PDB entry 1J5E | X-ray diffraction, 3.05 A resolution | chains A and M of the 21 polymer chains in the assembly

== Chain A ==
Molecule: 16S ribosomal RNA
Source organism: Thermus thermophilus
Sequence (1522 nucleotides; row label = number of the first residue in the row; note: 42 numbers in that range are skipped by the numbering (no residue carries them; nothing is unmodelled there); a row labelled like 190A-190L holds insertion residues (190A, then the next letters in order); numbering starts at 0):
     0 UUUGUUGGAG AGUUUGAUCC UGGCUCAGGG UGAACGCUGG CGGCGUGCCU AAGACAUGCA
    60 AGUCGUGCGG G
    73 CCGCGGGGUU UU
    88 ACUCCG
    95 UGGUC
   101 AGCGGCGGAC GGGUGAGUAA CGCGUGGGU
  129A G
   130 ACCUACCCGG AAGAGGGGGA CAACCCGGGG AAACUCGGGC UAAUCCCCCA UGUGGACCCG
   190 C
190A-190L CCCUUGGGGUGU
   191 GUCCAAAGGG CUUU
   216 GCCCGCUUCC GGAUGGGCCC GCGUCCCAUC AGCUAGUUGG UGGGGUAAUG GCCCACCAAG
   276 GCGACGACGG GUAGCCGGUC UGAGAGGAUG GCCGGCCACA GGGGCACUGA GACACGGGCC
   336 CCACUCCUAC GGGAGGCAGC AGUUAGGAAU CUUCCGCAAU GGGCGCAAGC CUGACGGAGC
   396 GACGCCGCUU GGAGGAAGAA GCCCUUCGGG GUGUAAACUC CUGAA
   442 CCCGGGACGA AACCCCCGAC GA
   474 GGGGACUGAC GGUACCGGG
   494 GUAAUAGCGC CGGCCAACUC CGUGCCAGCA GCCGCGGUAA UACGGAGGGC GCGAGCGUUA
   554 CCCGGAUUCA CUGGGCGUAA AGGGCGUGUA GGCGGCCUGG GGCGUCCCAU GUGAAAGACC
   614 ACGGCUCAAC CGUGGGGGAG CGUGGGAUAC GCUCAGGCUA GACGGUGGGA GAGGGUGGUG
   674 GAAUUCCCGG AGUAGCGGUG AAAUGCGCAG AUACCGGGAG GAACGCCGAU GGCGAAGGCA
   734 GCCACCUGGU CCACCCGUGA CGCUGAGGCG CGAAAGCGUG GGGAGCAAAC CGGAUUAGAU
   794 ACCCGGGUAG UCCACGCCCU AAACGAUGCG CGCUAGGUCU CUGGGUCU
   848 CCUGGGGGCC GAAGCUAACG CGUUAAGCGC GCCGCCUGGG GAGUACGGCC GCAAGGCUGA
   908 AACUCAAAGG AAUUGACGGG GGCCCGCACA AGCGGUGGAG CAUGUGGUUU AAUUCGAAGC
   968 AACGCGAAGA ACCUUACCAG GCCUUGACAU GCUAGG
 1003A G
  1004 AACCCGGGUG AAAGCCUGGG GUGCCCC
1030A-1030D GCGA
  1031 GGGGAGCCCU AGCACAGGUG CUGCAUGGCC GUCGUCAGCU CGUGCCGUGA GGUGUUGGGU
  1091 UAAGUCCCGC AACGAGCGCA ACCCCCGCCG UUAGUUGCCA GCGGUUCGGC CGGGCACUCU
  1151 AACGGGACUG CCCGCGAAA
  1171 GCGGGAGGAA GGAGGGGACG ACGUCUGGUC AGCAUGGCCC UUACGGCCUG GGCGACACAC
  1231 GUGCUACAAU GCCCACUACA AAGCGAUGCC ACCCGGCAAC GGGGAGCUAA UCGCAAAAAG
  1291 GUGGGCCCAG UUCGGAUUGG GGUCUGCAAC CCGACCCCAU GAAGCCGGAA UCGCUAGUAA
  1351 UCGCGGAUCA G
 1361A C
  1362 CAUGCCGCGG UGAAUACGUU CCCGGGCCUU GUACACACCG CCCGUCACGC CAUGGGAGCG
  1422 GGCUCUACCC GAAGUCGCCG GG
  1446 AGCCUACGGG
  1459 CAGGCGCCGA GGGUAGGGCC CGUGACUGGG GCGAAGUCGU AACAAGGUAG CUGUACCGGA
  1519 AGGUGCGGCU GGAUCACCUC CUUUCU
Not modelled in the structure: 0-4, 1535-1538

== Chain M ==
Name: 30S ribosomal protein S13
Source organism: Thermus thermophilus
Amino-acid sequence (126 residues; numbered 1 to 126; the number before each row is that of its first residue):
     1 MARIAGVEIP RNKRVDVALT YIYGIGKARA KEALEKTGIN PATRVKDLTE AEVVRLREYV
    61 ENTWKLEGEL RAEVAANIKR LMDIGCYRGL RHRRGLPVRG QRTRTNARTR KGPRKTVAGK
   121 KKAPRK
Not modelled in the structure: 1

== How chain A and chain M interact ==
Contacting residue pairs - 104 pairs, chain A then chain M:
  G947(A) - Arg108(M)  phosphate contact
  G947(A) - Thr109(M)  phosphate contact
  C948(A) - Asn106(M)  hydrogen bond to the base
  C948(A) - Ala107(M)  hydrogen bond to the phosphate
  C948(A) - Arg108(M)  hydrogen bond to the phosphate
  C948(A) - Thr109(M)  hydrogen bond to the phosphate
  A949(A) - Gln101(M)  phosphate contact
  A949(A) - Arg102(M)  phosphate contact
  A949(A) - Asn106(M)  hydrogen bond to the base
  U950(A) - Arg102(M)  salt bridge to the phosphate
  U950(A) - Thr105(M)  hydrogen bond to the base
  U950(A) - Asn106(M)  hydrogen bond to the base
  G951(A) - Arg102(M)  salt bridge to the phosphate
  G951(A) - Thr105(M)  base contact
  G951(A) - Lys126(M)  hydrogen bond to the base
  U952(A) - Arg104(M)  hydrogen bond to the base
  U952(A) - Thr105(M)  base contact
  U952(A) - Pro124(M)  sugar contact
  U952(A) - Arg125(M)  base contact
  U952(A) - Lys126(M)  base contact
  G953(A) - Arg104(M)  salt bridge to the phosphate
  G953(A) - Ala123(M)  hydrogen bond to the sugar
  G953(A) - Pro124(M)  sugar contact
  G953(A) - Arg125(M)  sugar contact
  G954(A) - Arg104(M)  base contact
  G954(A) - Lys120(M)  salt bridge to the phosphate
  A965(A) - Pro124(M)  base contact
  A969(A) - Pro124(M)  base contact
  A969(A) - Lys126(M)  base contact
  C970(A) - Lys126(M)  base contact
  A1225(A) - Arg102(M)  phosphate contact
  A1225(A) - Thr103(M)  sugar contact
  C1226(A) - Arg91(M)  salt bridge to the phosphate
  C1226(A) - Leu96(M)  phosphate contact
  C1226(A) - Thr103(M)  hydrogen bond to the phosphate
  C1226(A) - Arg104(M)  base contact
  C1226(A) - Lys111(M)  hydrogen bond to the phosphate
  A1227(A) - Leu96(M)  phosphate contact
  A1227(A) - Lys111(M)  salt bridge to the phosphate
  A1227(A) - Lys115(M)  hydrogen bond to the sugar
  A1227(A) - Val117(M)  sugar contact
  C1228(A) - Arg104(M)  hydrogen bond to the base
  C1228(A) - Arg108(M)  salt bridge to the phosphate
  C1228(A) - Lys111(M)  salt bridge to the phosphate
  C1228(A) - Pro113(M)  phosphate contact
  C1228(A) - Arg114(M)  phosphate contact
  C1228(A) - Lys115(M)  hydrogen bond to the phosphate
  C1228(A) - Thr116(M)  hydrogen bond to the phosphate
  C1228(A) - Val117(M)  hydrogen bond to the sugar
  A1229(A) - Arg104(M)  base contact
  A1229(A) - Thr105(M)  base contact
  A1229(A) - Arg114(M)  salt bridge to the phosphate
  A1229(A) - Thr116(M)  hydrogen bond to the phosphate
  A1229(A) - Arg125(M)  hydrogen bond to the sugar
  C1230(A) - Thr105(M)  base contact
  C1230(A) - Arg125(M)  hydrogen bond to the sugar
  C1230(A) - Lys126(M)  hydrogen bond to the sugar
  G1231(A) - Lys126(M)  sugar contact
  G1295(A) - Arg14(M)  hydrogen bond to the sugar
  C1296(A) - Arg14(M)  sugar contact
  C1296(A) - Arg44(M)  salt bridge to the phosphate
  C1297(A) - Arg44(M)  salt bridge to the phosphate
  U1302(A) - Lys13(M)  phosphate contact
  U1302(A) - Arg14(M)  hydrogen bond to the base
  U1302(A) - Val17(M)  phosphate contact
  U1302(A) - Tyr21(M)  phosphate contact
  U1302(A) - Lys27(M)  sugar contact
  A1306(A) - Thr109(M)  hydrogen bond to the sugar
  U1307(A) - Gln101(M)  hydrogen bond to the phosphate
  U1307(A) - Thr109(M)  sugar contact
  U1307(A) - Arg110(M)  phosphate contact
  U1308(A) - His92(M)  phosphate contact
  U1308(A) - Pro97(M)  phosphate contact
  U1308(A) - Val98(M)  hydrogen bond to the phosphate
  U1308(A) - Arg99(M)  hydrogen bond to the base
  U1308(A) - Gln101(M)  hydrogen bond to the phosphate
  U1308(A) - Arg110(M)  salt bridge to the phosphate
  G1309(A) - Val74(M)  sugar contact
  G1309(A) - Asn77(M)  hydrogen bond to the sugar
  G1309(A) - Ile78(M)  sugar contact
  G1309(A) - Arg88(M)  salt bridge to the phosphate
  G1309(A) - His92(M)  salt bridge to the phosphate
  G1309(A) - Arg99(M)  salt bridge to the phosphate
  G1310(A) - Asn77(M)  phosphate contact
  G1310(A) - Arg88(M)  salt bridge to the phosphate
  C1320(A) - Tyr87(M)  sugar contact
  C1321(A) - Tyr87(M)  sugar contact
  C1322(A) - Gly100(M)  sugar contact
  G1323(A) - Gly100(M)  phosphate contact
  C1328(A) - Ala28(M)  phosphate contact
  C1328(A) - Arg29(M)  sugar contact
  A1329(A) - Tyr23(M)  phosphate contact
  A1329(A) - Gly24(M)  phosphate contact
  A1329(A) - Ile25(M)  hydrogen bond to the phosphate
  A1329(A) - Gly26(M)  hydrogen bond to the phosphate
  A1329(A) - Lys27(M)  phosphate contact
  A1329(A) - Ala28(M)  hydrogen bond to the phosphate
  A1329(A) - Arg29(M)  hydrogen bond to the phosphate
  A1329(A) - Leu70(M)  sugar contact
  U1330(A) - Ile22(M)  phosphate contact
  U1330(A) - Tyr23(M)  phosphate contact
  U1330(A) - Gly24(M)  phosphate contact
  U1330(A) - Ile25(M)  hydrogen bond to the phosphate
  U1330(A) - Gly26(M)  phosphate contact
Interface residues without a listed pair, chain A (38 interface residues in all): A946, U1301, G1331, A1332
Interface residues without a listed pair, chain M (50 interface residues in all): Thr20, Arg80, Leu81

== Overview ==
The interface between chain A and chain M involves 38 residues on one side and 50 on the other, with 34
hydrogen bonds and 16 salt bridges. Among the polar pairs are C948(A)-Asn106(M), A949(A)-Asn106(M) and
U950(A)-Thr105(M).
Chain A is 16S ribosomal RNA and chain M is 30S ribosomal protein S13, both from Thermus thermophilus; the
structure, Structure of the Thermus thermophilus 30S Ribosomal Subunit, was determined by X-ray diffraction.
